9VIE - chains A and B; structure by electron microscopy, 2.38 A resolution.

Chain A:
Protein: Hemoglobin subunit alpha
Organism: Alligator mississippiensis
UniProtKB: P01999 (HBA_ALLMI); residues 0-141 here correspond to UniProt positions 1-142 (UniProt number = residue number + 1)
Amino-acid sequence (142 residues; row label = number of the first residue in the row; numbering starts at 0):
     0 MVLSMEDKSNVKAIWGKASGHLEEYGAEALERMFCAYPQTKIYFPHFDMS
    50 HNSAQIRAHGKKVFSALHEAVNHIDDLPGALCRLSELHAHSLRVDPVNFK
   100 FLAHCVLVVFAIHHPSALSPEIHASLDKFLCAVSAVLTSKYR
Disordered / not traced: 0
Bound ions: heme Fe near His87 (its only coordinating residue here)
Residues lining bound ligands:
  - carbon monoxide (CMO): Leu29, Phe43, His58, Val62, Leu101
  - heme (HEM): Met32, Thr39, Tyr42, Phe43, His45, Phe46, His58, Lys61, Val62, Ala65, Leu66, Arg82, Leu83, Leu86, His87, Leu91, Val93, Asn97, Phe98, Leu101, Val132, Leu136

Chain B:
Protein: Hemoglobin subunit beta
Organism: Alligator mississippiensis
UniProtKB: P02130 (HBB_ALLMI); numbering as in UniProt (aligned over 1-146)
Amino-acid sequence (146 residues; each row starts with the number of its first residue):
     1 ASFDAHERKFIVDLWAKVDVAQCGADALSRMLIVYPWKRRYFEHFGKMCN
    51 AHDILHNSKVQEHGKKVLASFGEAVKHLDNIKGHFANLSKLHCEKFHVDP
   101 ENFKLLGDIIIIVLAAHHPEDFSVECHAAFQKLVRQVAAALAAEYH
Bound ions: heme Fe near His92 (its only coordinating residue here)
Residues lining bound ligands:
  - carbon monoxide (CMO): Leu28, Met31, Phe42, His63, Val67, Leu106
  - heme (HEM): Met31, Lys38, Tyr41, Phe42, His44, Phe45, His63, Lys66, Val67, Ser70, Phe71, Leu88, Leu91, His92, Phe96, Val98, Asn102, Phe103, Leu106, Ile110, Leu141

Interface between chain A and chain B:
Contacting residue pairs - 33 pairs, chain A then chain B:
  Glu30(A) with Val124(B)
  Arg31(A) with Phe122(B), hydrogen bond (side chain-backbone); Ser123(B), hydrogen bond (side chain-backbone); Val124(B); His127(B), hydrogen bond
  Cys34(A) with Val124(B), hydrophobic; Ala128(B), hydrophobic
  Ala35(A) with Arg135(B)
  Tyr36(A) with Asp108(B); Gln131(B), hydrogen bond
  His103(A) with Asp108(B), salt bridge; Ile111(B); Ile112(B); Gln131(B)
  Leu106(A) with Ile112(B), hydrophobic
  Val107(A) with Ile112(B), hydrophobic
  Ala110(A) with Ile112(B); Ala116(B)
  Ile111(A) with Ala115(B); Pro119(B); Phe122(B)
  Pro114(A) with Ala116(B)
  Leu117(A) with Arg30(B), hydrogen bond (backbone-side chain)
  Ser118(A) with Arg30(B)
  Pro119(A) with Arg30(B); Ile33(B)
  Glu120(A) with Ala51(B)
  His122(A) with Arg30(B), hydrogen bond; Val34(B); Ile112(B)
  Ala123(A) with Ile33(B); Val34(B), hydrophobic
  Asp126(A) with Val34(B)
Interface residues without a listed pair, chain A (19 interface residues in all): Cys104
Interface residues without a listed pair, chain B (21 interface residues in all): Tyr35, Leu55, Ile109, Glu125

Overview:
19 residues of chain A and 21 residues of chain B are in contact; the contacts include 6 hydrogen bonds and 1
salt bridge. Among the polar pairs are His103(A)-Asp108(B), Arg31(A)-Phe122(B) and Arg31(A)-Ser123(B). Ligands
of chain A: heme and carbon monoxide.
Chain A is Hemoglobin subunit alpha and chain B is Hemoglobin subunit beta, both from Alligator
mississippiensis; the structure, cryo-EM structure of alligator haemoglobin in the T-like conformation, was
determined by electron microscopy, deposited together with 9VIB, 9VIC and 9VID.
